PDB entry 9MHF | electron microscopy, 2.73 A resolution | chains A and E of the 5 polymer chains in the assembly

== Chain A ==
Name: Phosphoinositide 3-kinase regulatory subunit 4
From: Homo sapiens
Notes: EC 2.7.11.1
Reference sequence: Q99570 (PI3R4_HUMAN); residue numbers follow UniProt; this construct covers 2-1358
Sequence (1409 residues; row label = number of the first residue in the row):
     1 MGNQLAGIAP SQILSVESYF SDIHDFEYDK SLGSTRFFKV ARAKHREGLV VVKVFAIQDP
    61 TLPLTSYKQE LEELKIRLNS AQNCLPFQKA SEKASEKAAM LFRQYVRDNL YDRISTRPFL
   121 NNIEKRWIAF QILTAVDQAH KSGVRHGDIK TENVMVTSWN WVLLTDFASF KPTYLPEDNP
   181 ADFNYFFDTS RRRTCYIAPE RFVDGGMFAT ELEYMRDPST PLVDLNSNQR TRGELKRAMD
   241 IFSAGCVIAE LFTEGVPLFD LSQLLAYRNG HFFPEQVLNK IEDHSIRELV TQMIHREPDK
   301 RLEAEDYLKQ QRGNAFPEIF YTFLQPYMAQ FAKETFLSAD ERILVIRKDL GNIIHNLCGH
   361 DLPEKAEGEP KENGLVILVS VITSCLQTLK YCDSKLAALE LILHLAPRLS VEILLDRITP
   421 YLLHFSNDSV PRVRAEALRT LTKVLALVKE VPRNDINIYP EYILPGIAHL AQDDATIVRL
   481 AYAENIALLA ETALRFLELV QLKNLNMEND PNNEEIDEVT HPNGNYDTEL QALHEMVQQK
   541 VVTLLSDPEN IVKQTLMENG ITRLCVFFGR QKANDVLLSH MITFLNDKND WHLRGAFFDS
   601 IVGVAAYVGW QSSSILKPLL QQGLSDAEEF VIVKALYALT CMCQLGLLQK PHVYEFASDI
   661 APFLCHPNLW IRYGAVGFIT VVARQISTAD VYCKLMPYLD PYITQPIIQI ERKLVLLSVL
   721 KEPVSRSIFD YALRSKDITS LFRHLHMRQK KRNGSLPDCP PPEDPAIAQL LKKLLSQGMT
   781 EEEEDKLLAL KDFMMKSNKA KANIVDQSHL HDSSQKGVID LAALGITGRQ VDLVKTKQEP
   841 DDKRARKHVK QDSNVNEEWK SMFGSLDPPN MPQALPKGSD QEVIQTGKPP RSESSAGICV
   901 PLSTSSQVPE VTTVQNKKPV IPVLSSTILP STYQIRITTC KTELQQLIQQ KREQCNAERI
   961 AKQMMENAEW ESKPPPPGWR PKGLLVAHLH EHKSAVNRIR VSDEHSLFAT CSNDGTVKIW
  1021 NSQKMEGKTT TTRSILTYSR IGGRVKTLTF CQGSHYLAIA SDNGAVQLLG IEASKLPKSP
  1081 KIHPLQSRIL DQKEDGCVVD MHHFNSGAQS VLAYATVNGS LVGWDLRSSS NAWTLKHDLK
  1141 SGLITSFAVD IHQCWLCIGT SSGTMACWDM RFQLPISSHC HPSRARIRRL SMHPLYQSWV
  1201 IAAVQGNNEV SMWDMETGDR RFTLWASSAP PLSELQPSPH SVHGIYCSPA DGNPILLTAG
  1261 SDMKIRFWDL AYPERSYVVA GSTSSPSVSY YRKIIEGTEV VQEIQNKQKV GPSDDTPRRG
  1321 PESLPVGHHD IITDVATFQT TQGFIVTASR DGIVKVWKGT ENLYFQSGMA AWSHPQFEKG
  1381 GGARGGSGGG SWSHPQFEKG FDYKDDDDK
Disordered / not traced: 1-13, 205-231, 360-371, 510-525, 836-935, 1308-1318, 1359-1409
Sequence notes: initiating methionine (1); expression tag (1359-1409)
Swiss-Prot annotation at these positions:
  - active site: Asp148 (Proton acceptor)
  - binding site (ATP): Leu32 to Val40, Lys53
  - modified residue: Ser808 (Phosphoserine), Ser813 (Phosphoserine), Ser853 (Phosphoserine), Ser865 (Phosphoserine), Thr1316 (Phosphothreonine)
  - lipidation: Gly2 (N-myristoyl glycine)
Metal / ion sites: Mg2+: Lys53, Asn153, Asp166 (together with GTP)
Small-molecule neighbours: GTP (guanosine-5'-triphosphate): Leu32, Val40, Val51, Lys53, Arg103, Gln104, Tyr105, Val106, Arg107, Asp108, Asn109, Asp112, Asp148, Lys150, Glu152, Asn153, Met155, Asp166, Lys171, Phe186, Thr189, Ser190

== Chain E ==
Name: Ras-related protein Rab-1A
From: Homo sapiens
Notes: EC 3.6.5.2
Reference sequence: P62820 (RAB1A_HUMAN); residue numbers follow UniProt; this construct covers 1-205
Sequence (226 residues; numbered -20 to 205; the number before each row is that of its first residue; numbers below 1 keep their minus sign (Met-20 is residue -20)):
   -20 MKSSHHHHHH ENLYFQSNAM GMSSMNPEYD YLFKLLLIGD SGVGKSCLLL RFADDTYTES
    40 YISTIGVDFK IRTIELDGKT IKLQIWDTAG LERFRTITSS YYRGAHGIIV VYDVTDQESF
   100 NNVKQWLQEI DRYASENVNK LLVGNKCDLT TKKVVDYTTA KEFADSLGIP FLETSAKNAT
   160 NVEQSFMTMA AEIKKRMGPG ATAGGAEKSN VKIQSTPVKQ SGGGCC
Disordered / not traced: -20 to 4, 177-205
Sequence notes: expression tag (-20 to 0); engineered mutation Leu70 (Gln in P62820)
Swiss-Prot annotation at these positions:
  - motif: Asp34 to Phe48 (Switch 1), Asp66 to Gly83 (Switch 2)
  - binding site (GTP): Ser20, Gly21, Gly23, Lys24, Ser25, Cys26, Glu38, Thr43, Gly69, Asn124, Lys125, Asp127, Ala155, Lys156
  - binding site (Mg(2+)): Ser25, Thr43, Asp66
  - modified residue: Ser2 (N-acetylserine), Ser79 (Microbial infection: O-(2-cholinephosphoryl)serine), Ser194 (Phosphoserine)
  - lipidation (S-geranylgeranyl cysteine): Cys204, Cys205
  - glycosylation ((Microbial infection) N-beta-linked (GlcNAc) arginine): Arg72, Arg74, Arg82, Arg111
  - cross-link (Glycyl lysine isopeptide (Lys-Gly)): Lys49 (interchain with G-Cter in ubiquitin), Lys61 (interchain with G-Cter in ubiquitin)
Metal / ion sites: Mg2+: Ser25, Thr43, Asp66 (together with GTP)
Small-molecule neighbours: GTP (guanosine-5'-triphosphate): Asp19, Ser20, Gly21, Val22, Gly23, Lys24, Ser25, Cys26, Tyr36, Thr37, Glu38, Ser39, Tyr40, Ser42, Thr43, Asp66, Thr67, Ala68, Gly69, Asn124, Lys125, Asp127, Leu128, Ser154, Ala155, Lys156

== How chain A and chain E interact ==
Residue-residue contacts (5):
  Lys773(A) with Val133(E); Asp135(E), salt bridge
  Gln777(A) with Lys132(E), hydrogen bond (side chain-backbone); Val133(E)
  Lys816(A) with Gln107(E)
Other interface residues (no listed pair), chain A (4 interface residues in all): Tyr731

== In short ==
Chain A and chain E each contribute 4 residues to their interface, with 1 hydrogen bond and 1 salt bridge.
Polar pairs include Lys773(A)-Asp135(E) and Gln777(A)-Lys132(E). Bound to chain A: GTP. Chain E binds GTP.
Chain A is Phosphoinositide 3-kinase regulatory subunit 4 and chain E is Ras-related protein Rab-1A, both from
Homo sapiens; the structure, Cryo-EM reconstruction of PI3KC3-C1 in complex with Human RAB1A(Q70L), was
determined by electron microscopy (same publication as 9MHG and 9MHH).
